Entry 7AET (X-ray diffraction, 2.53 A resolution); this record covers chains AAA and BBB of the 4 polymer chains in the assembly.

[Chain AAA]
Molecule: Hemoglobin subunit alpha
Organism: Homo sapiens
UniProt: P69905 (HBA_HUMAN); residues 2-140 here correspond to UniProt positions 3-141 (UniProt number = residue number + 1)
Chain sequence (139 residues; numbered 2 to 140; the number before each row is that of its first residue):
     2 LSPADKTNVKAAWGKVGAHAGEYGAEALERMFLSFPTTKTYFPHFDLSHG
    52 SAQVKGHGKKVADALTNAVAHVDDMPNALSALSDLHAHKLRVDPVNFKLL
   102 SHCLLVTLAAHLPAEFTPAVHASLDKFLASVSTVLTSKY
Metal / ion sites: heme Fe near His-87 (its only coordinating residue here)
Ligand contacts:
  - carbon monoxide (CMO): Leu-29, Phe-43, His-58, Val-62, His-87
  - heme (HEM): Thr-39, Tyr-42, Phe-43, His-45, Phe-46, His-58, Lys-61, Val-62, Ala-65, Leu-66, Leu-83, Leu-86, His-87, Leu-91, Val-93, Asn-97, Phe-98, Leu-101, Val-132, Leu-136
Swiss-Prot annotation at these positions:
  - binding site (O2): His-58
  - binding site (heme b): His-87
  - site: Thr-8, Asn-9 (Microbial infection: Cleavage), Lys-11 (Not glycated), Ala-13, Trp-14 (Microbial infection: Cleavage), Tyr-24, Gly-25 (Microbial infection: Cleavage), Leu-29, Glu-30 (Microbial infection: Cleavage), His-45, Phe-46 (Microbial infection: Cleavage), Asp-47, Leu-48 (Microbial infection: Cleavage), Ser-52, Ala-53 (Microbial infection: Cleavage), Val-55, Lys-56 (Microbial infection: Cleavage), Lys-56 (Not glycated), Gly-59, Lys-60 (Microbial infection: Cleavage), Lys-60 (Not glycated), Lys-90 (Not glycated), Leu-91, Arg-92 (Microbial infection: Cleavage), Lys-99 (Not glycated), Leu-106, Val-107 (Microbial infection: Cleavage), Thr-108, Leu-109 (Microbial infection: Cleavage), Val-121, His-122 (Microbial infection: Cleavage), Ser-133, Thr-134 (Microbial infection: Cleavage)
  - modified residue: Ser-3 (Phosphoserine), Lys-7 (N6-succinyllysine), Thr-8 (Phosphothreonine), Lys-11 (N6-succinyllysine), Lys-16 (N6-acetyllysine), Tyr-24 (Phosphotyrosine), Ser-35 (Phosphoserine), Lys-40 (N6-succinyllysine), Ser-49 (Phosphoserine), Ser-102 (Phosphoserine), Thr-108 (Phosphothreonine), Ser-124 (Phosphoserine), Ser-131 (Phosphoserine), Thr-134 (Phosphothreonine), Thr-137 (Phosphothreonine), Ser-138 (Phosphoserine)
  - glycosylation (N-linked (Glc) (glycation) lysine): Lys-7, Lys-16, Lys-40, Lys-61

[Chain BBB]
Molecule: Hemoglobin subunit beta
Organism: Homo sapiens
UniProt: P68871 (HBB_HUMAN); residues 2-146 here correspond to UniProt positions 3-147 (UniProt number = residue number + 1)
Chain sequence (145 residues; numbered 2 to 146; the number before each row is that of its first residue):
     2 HLTPEEKSAVTALWGKVNVDEVGGEALGRLLVVYPWTQRFFESFGDLSTP
    52 DAVMGNPKVKAHGKKVLGAFSDGLAHLDNLKGTFATLSELHCDKLHVDPE
   102 NFRLLGNVLVCVLAHHFGKEFTPPVQAAYQKVVAGVANALAHKYH
Metal / ion sites: heme Fe near His-92 (its only coordinating residue here)
Ligand contacts:
  - carbon monoxide (CMO): Leu-28, Phe-42, His-63, Val-67, His-92
  - heme (HEM): Leu-31, Thr-38, Phe-41, Phe-42, Phe-45, His-63, Lys-66, Val-67, Ala-70, Phe-71, Leu-88, Leu-91, His-92, Leu-96, Val-98, Asn-102, Phe-103, Leu-106, Val-137, Leu-141
Swiss-Prot annotation at these positions:
  - binding site ((2R)-2,3-bisphosphoglycerate): His-2, Lys-82, His-143
  - binding site (heme b): His-63, His-92
  - site: Glu-7, Lys-8 (Microbial infection: Cleavage), Gly-25, Glu-26 (Microbial infection: Cleavage), Gly-29, Arg-30 (Microbial infection: Cleavage), Tyr-35, Pro-36 (Microbial infection: Cleavage), Trp-37, Thr-38 (Microbial infection: Cleavage), Phe-45, Gly-46 (Microbial infection: Cleavage), Asp-52, Ala-53 (Microbial infection: Cleavage), Gly-56, Asn-57 (Microbial infection: Cleavage), Lys-59 (Not glycated), Phe-71, Ser-72 (Microbial infection: Cleavage), Gly-74, Leu-75 (Microbial infection: Cleavage), Lys-82 (Not glycated), Thr-84, Phe-85 (Microbial infection: Cleavage), His-92, Cys-93 (Microbial infection: Cleavage), Lys-95 (Not glycated), Arg-104, Leu-105 (Microbial infection: Cleavage), Leu-110, Val-111 (Microbial infection: Cleavage), Gly-119, Lys-120 (Microbial infection: Cleavage), Phe-122, Thr-123 (Microbial infection: Cleavage), Ala-128, Ala-129 (Microbial infection: Cleavage) and 2 more in UniProt
  - modified residue: Ser-9 (Phosphoserine), Thr-12 (Phosphothreonine), Ser-44 (Phosphoserine), Thr-50 (Phosphothreonine), Lys-59 (N6-acetyllysine), Lys-82 (N6-acetyllysine), Thr-87 (Phosphothreonine), Cys-93 (S-nitrosocysteine), Lys-144 (N6-acetyllysine)
  - glycosylation (N-linked (Glc) (glycation) lysine): Lys-8, Lys-17, Lys-66, Lys-120, Lys-144

[Chain AAA / chain BBB interface]
Contacting residue pairs - 34 pairs, chain AAA then chain BBB:
  Arg-31(AAA) with Phe-122(BBB), hydrogen bond (side chain-backbone); Thr-123(BBB); Pro-124(BBB); Gln-127(BBB), hydrogen bond
  Leu-34(AAA) with Pro-124(BBB), hydrophobic; Pro-125(BBB); Ala-128(BBB)
  Ser-35(AAA) with Gln-127(BBB); Ala-128(BBB); Gln-131(BBB)
  Phe-36(AAA) with Gln-131(BBB)
  Lys-99(AAA) with Glu-101(BBB), salt bridge
  His-103(AAA) with Asn-108(BBB), hydrogen bond; Gln-127(BBB); Gln-131(BBB), hydrogen bond
  Val-107(AAA) with Ala-115(BBB); Gln-127(BBB)
  Ala-110(AAA) with Cys-112(BBB); Ala-115(BBB); His-116(BBB)
  Ala-111(AAA) with Ala-115(BBB); Gly-119(BBB)
  Pro-114(AAA) with His-116(BBB), hydrogen bond (backbone-side chain)
  Phe-117(AAA) with Arg-30(BBB), hydrogen bond (backbone-side chain); His-116(BBB)
  Thr-118(AAA) with Arg-30(BBB), hydrogen bond (backbone-side chain)
  Pro-119(AAA) with Arg-30(BBB); Val-33(BBB); Met-55(BBB), hydrophobic
  His-122(AAA) with Arg-30(BBB), hydrogen bond; Val-34(BBB)
  Ala-123(AAA) with Val-34(BBB), hydrophobic
  Asp-126(AAA) with Val-34(BBB); Tyr-35(BBB), hydrogen bond
Also at the interface, not in a pair above, chain AAA (19 interface residues in all): Glu-30, Cys-104, Leu-106
Also at the interface, not in a pair above, chain BBB (20 interface residues in all): Val-111, Lys-120

[Overview]
Chain AAA and chain BBB form an interface of 19 and 20 residues respectively; the contacts include 9 hydrogen
bonds and 1 salt bridge. Among the polar pairs are Lys-99(AAA)/Glu-101(BBB), Arg-31(AAA)/Phe-122(BBB) and
Arg-31(AAA)/Gln-127(BBB). Bound to chain AAA: heme and carbon monoxide.
Chain AAA is Hemoglobin subunit alpha and chain BBB is Hemoglobin subunit beta, both from Homo sapiens; the
structure, Pressure wave-exposed human hemoglobin: probe only data (3500 indexed images), was determined by
X-ray diffraction, deposited together with 7AEU and 7AEV.
